PDB entry 6ZLF | X-ray diffraction, 1.80 A resolution | chains F and K of the 8 polymer chains in the assembly

[Chain F (and K)]
Molecule: Coenzyme F420H2 oxidase (FprA)
Source organism: Methanothermococcus thermolithotrophicus
Notes: chain K of this document is another copy of the same molecule, construct and numbering; everything in this record applies to it too
UniProtKB: A0A452CSW8 (A0A452CSW8_METTL); residue numbers follow UniProt; this construct covers 1-410
Sequence (410 residues; row label = number of the first residue in the row):
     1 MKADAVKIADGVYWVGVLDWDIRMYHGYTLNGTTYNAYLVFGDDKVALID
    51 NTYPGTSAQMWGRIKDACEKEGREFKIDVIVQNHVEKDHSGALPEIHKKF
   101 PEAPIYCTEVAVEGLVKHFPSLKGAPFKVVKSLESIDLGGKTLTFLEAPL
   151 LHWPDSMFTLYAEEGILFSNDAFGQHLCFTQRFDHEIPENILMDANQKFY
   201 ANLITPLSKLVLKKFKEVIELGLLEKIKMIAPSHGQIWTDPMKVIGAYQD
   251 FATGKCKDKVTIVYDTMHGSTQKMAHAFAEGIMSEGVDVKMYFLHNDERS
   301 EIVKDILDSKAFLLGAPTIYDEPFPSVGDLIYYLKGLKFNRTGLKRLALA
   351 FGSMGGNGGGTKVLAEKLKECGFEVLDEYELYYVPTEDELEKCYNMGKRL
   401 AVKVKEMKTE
Unresolved in the structure: 409-410
Metal / ion sites: mu-oxo-diiron Fe: His-84, Glu-86, Asp-88, His-89, His-152, Asp-171, His-234
Small-molecule neighbours:
  - mu-oxo-diiron (FEO): His-84, Glu-86, Asp-88, His-89, His-152, Asp-171, Ser-233, His-234
  - FMN (flavin mononucleotide), molecule 1: His-26, Glu-86, His-152, Trp-153, Leu-203
  - FMN, molecule 2: Thr-266, Met-267, His-268, Gly-269, Ser-270, Thr-271, Pro-317, Thr-318, Ile-319, Tyr-320, Asp-321, Ser-353, Met-354, Gly-355, Gly-356, Asn-357, Gly-358, Tyr-383
  - hexane-1,6-diol (HEZ), molecule 1: Asp-4, Val-6, Trp-14, Leu-18, Arg-63, Thr-180, Arg-182
  - hexane-1,6-diol (HEZ), molecule 2: Glu-280, Met-283, Ser-284
  - krypton (KR), molecule 1: Leu-133, Thr-144, Phe-145, Leu-146, Leu-160
  - krypton (KR), molecule 2: Leu-146, Leu-167, Val-218, Leu-223, Ile-227
  - krypton (KR), molecule 3: Leu-151, Phe-158, Ala-172, Phe-173, Val-211, Phe-215, Tyr-248
  - krypton (KR), molecule 4: Leu-151, His-152, Asp-171, Ala-172, Ile-204
  - krypton (KR), molecule 5: Leu-167, Phe-173, Phe-215, Val-218, Ile-227
What the authors report for this chain:
  - binding site for krypton: Phe-158, Phe-173, Phe-215
  - catalytic residues: His-84, His-89, His-152, His-234 (proposed by the authors, not directly observed)

[Interface between chain F and chain K]
Pairs across the interface (4):
  Lys-362(F) with Gly-343(K), hydrogen bond (side chain-backbone)
  Asp-377(F) with Lys-345(K), salt bridge; Glu-374(K)
  Lys-403(F) with Glu-366(K), salt bridge
Interface residues without a listed pair, chain F (6 interface residues in all): Lys-345, Lys-369, Glu-378
Interface residues without a listed pair, chain K (6 interface residues in all): Asn-340, Arg-341

[Overview]
Chain F and chain K each contribute 6 residues to their interface, with 1 hydrogen bond and 2 salt bridges.
Polar contacts include Asp-377(F)/Lys-345(K), Lys-403(F)/Glu-366(K) and Lys-362(F)/Gly-343(K). From the paper:
catalytic residues His-84(F), His-89(F) and His-152(F) among others; a binding site for krypton at Phe-158(F),
Phe-173(F) and Phe-215(F).
Both chains are Coenzyme F420H2 oxidase (FprA) (Methanothermococcus thermolithotrophicus). Entry 6ZLF (Aerobic
crystal structure of F420H2-Oxidase from Methanothermococcus thermolithotrophicus at 1.8A resolution under 125
bars of krypton) was determined by X-ray diffraction together with 6ZK8 from the same study.
